PDB entry 6EYD | electron microscopy, 4.22 A resolution (low resolution: residue-level contacts below are approximate; hydrogen-bond / salt-bridge calls are withheld) | chains A and B of the 6 polymer chains in the assembly

Chain A (and B):
Name: DNA-directed RNA polymerase subunit alpha
From: Mycobacterium smegmatis (strain ATCC 700084 / mc(2)155)
Notes: EC 2.7.7.6; chain B of this document is another copy of the same molecule, construct and numbering; everything in this record applies to it too
UniProtKB: A0QSL8 (RPOA_MYCS2); numbering as in UniProt (aligned over 1-350)
Chain sequence (350 residues; numbered 1 to 350; the number before each row is that of its first residue):
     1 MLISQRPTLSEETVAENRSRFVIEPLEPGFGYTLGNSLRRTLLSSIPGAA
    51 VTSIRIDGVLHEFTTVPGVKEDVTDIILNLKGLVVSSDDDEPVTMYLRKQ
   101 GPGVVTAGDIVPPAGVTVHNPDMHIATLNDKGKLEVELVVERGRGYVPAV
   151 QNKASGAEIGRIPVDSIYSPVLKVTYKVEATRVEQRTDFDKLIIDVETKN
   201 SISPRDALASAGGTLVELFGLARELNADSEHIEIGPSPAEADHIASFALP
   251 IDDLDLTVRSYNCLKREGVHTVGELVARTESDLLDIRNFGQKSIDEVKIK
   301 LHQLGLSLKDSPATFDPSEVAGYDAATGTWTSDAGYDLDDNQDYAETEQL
Unresolved in the structure: 1, 222-350 (chain B: 234-350)

Interface between chain A and chain B:
Residue-residue contacts - 57 pairs, chain A then chain B:
  Leu-2(A) / Asp-90(B)
  Leu-2(A) / Arg-142(B)
  Leu-2(A) / Gly-143(B)
  Leu-2(A) / Arg-144(B)
  Pro-7(A) / Leu-218(B)
  Pro-7(A) / Leu-221(B)
  Leu-9(A) / Leu-221(B)
  Glu-11(A) / Leu-225(B)
  Glu-27(A) / Ser-44(B)
  Glu-27(A) / Arg-144(B)
  Gly-29(A) / Arg-40(B)
  Phe-30(A) / Arg-40(B)
  Phe-30(A) / Thr-41(B)
  Phe-30(A) / Leu-218(B)
  Thr-33(A) / Asn-36(B)
  Thr-33(A) / Ser-37(B)
  Thr-33(A) / Arg-40(B)
  Leu-34(A) / Leu-218(B)
  Leu-34(A) / Phe-219(B)
  Ser-37(A) / Thr-33(B)
  Leu-38(A) / Phe-219(B)
  Arg-40(A) / Gly-29(B)
  Arg-40(A) / Tyr-32(B)
  Arg-40(A) / Thr-33(B)
  Ser-44(A) / Pro-28(B)
  Ser-45(A) / Glu-27(B)
  Ser-45(A) / His-231(B)
  Pro-47(A) / Ser-229(B)
  Arg-142(A) / Ser-229(B)
  Arg-144(A) / Ser-4(B)
  Arg-144(A) / Glu-27(B)
  Arg-205(A) / Asn-226(B)
  Asp-206(A) / Asn-226(B)
  Asp-206(A) / Asp-228(B)
  Ala-209(A) / Ala-222(B)
  Ala-209(A) / Asn-226(B)
  Ala-209(A) / Asp-228(B)
  Ser-210(A) / Asp-228(B)
  Ser-210(A) / Ser-229(B)
  Ser-210(A) / Glu-230(B)
  Gly-212(A) / Arg-223(B)
  Gly-213(A) / Arg-223(B)
  Gly-213(A) / Glu-230(B)
  Thr-214(A) / Phe-30(B)
  Thr-214(A) / Glu-230(B)
  Thr-214(A) / His-231(B)
  Leu-215(A) / Phe-219(B)
  Val-216(A) / Phe-219(B)
  Glu-217(A) / His-231(B)
  Glu-217(A) / Ile-232(B)
  Glu-217(A) / Glu-233(B)
  Leu-218(A) / Phe-30(B)
  Phe-219(A) / Leu-34(B)
  Phe-219(A) / Ser-37(B)
  Phe-219(A) / Leu-215(B)
  Phe-219(A) / Phe-219(B)
  Leu-221(A) / Arg-205(B)
Interface residues without a listed pair, chain A (36 interface residues in all): Ile-3, Arg-6, Thr-8, Leu-26, Gln-185, Leu-208
Interface residues without a listed pair, chain B (40 interface residues in all): Leu-2, Ile-3, Leu-38, Asn-152, Ala-209, Val-216, Gly-220, Ala-227

Overview:
36 residues of chain A face 40 of chain B across their interface.
Chain A and chain B are both DNA-directed RNA polymerase subunit alpha (Mycobacterium smegmatis (strain ATCC
700084 / mc(2)155)); the structure, Structure of Mycobacterium smegmatis RNA polymerase Sigma-A holoenzyme,
was determined by electron microscopy (same publication as 6F6W).
